PDB entry 6J6N | electron microscopy, 3.86 A resolution | chains A and L of the 41 polymer chains in the assembly

# Chain A
Name: Pre-mRNA-splicing factor 8
Organism: Saccharomyces cerevisiae S288c
UniProtKB: P33334 (PRP8_YEAST); residues 1-2413 here = UniProt positions 1-2413
Amino-acid sequence (2413 residues; each row starts with the number of its first residue):
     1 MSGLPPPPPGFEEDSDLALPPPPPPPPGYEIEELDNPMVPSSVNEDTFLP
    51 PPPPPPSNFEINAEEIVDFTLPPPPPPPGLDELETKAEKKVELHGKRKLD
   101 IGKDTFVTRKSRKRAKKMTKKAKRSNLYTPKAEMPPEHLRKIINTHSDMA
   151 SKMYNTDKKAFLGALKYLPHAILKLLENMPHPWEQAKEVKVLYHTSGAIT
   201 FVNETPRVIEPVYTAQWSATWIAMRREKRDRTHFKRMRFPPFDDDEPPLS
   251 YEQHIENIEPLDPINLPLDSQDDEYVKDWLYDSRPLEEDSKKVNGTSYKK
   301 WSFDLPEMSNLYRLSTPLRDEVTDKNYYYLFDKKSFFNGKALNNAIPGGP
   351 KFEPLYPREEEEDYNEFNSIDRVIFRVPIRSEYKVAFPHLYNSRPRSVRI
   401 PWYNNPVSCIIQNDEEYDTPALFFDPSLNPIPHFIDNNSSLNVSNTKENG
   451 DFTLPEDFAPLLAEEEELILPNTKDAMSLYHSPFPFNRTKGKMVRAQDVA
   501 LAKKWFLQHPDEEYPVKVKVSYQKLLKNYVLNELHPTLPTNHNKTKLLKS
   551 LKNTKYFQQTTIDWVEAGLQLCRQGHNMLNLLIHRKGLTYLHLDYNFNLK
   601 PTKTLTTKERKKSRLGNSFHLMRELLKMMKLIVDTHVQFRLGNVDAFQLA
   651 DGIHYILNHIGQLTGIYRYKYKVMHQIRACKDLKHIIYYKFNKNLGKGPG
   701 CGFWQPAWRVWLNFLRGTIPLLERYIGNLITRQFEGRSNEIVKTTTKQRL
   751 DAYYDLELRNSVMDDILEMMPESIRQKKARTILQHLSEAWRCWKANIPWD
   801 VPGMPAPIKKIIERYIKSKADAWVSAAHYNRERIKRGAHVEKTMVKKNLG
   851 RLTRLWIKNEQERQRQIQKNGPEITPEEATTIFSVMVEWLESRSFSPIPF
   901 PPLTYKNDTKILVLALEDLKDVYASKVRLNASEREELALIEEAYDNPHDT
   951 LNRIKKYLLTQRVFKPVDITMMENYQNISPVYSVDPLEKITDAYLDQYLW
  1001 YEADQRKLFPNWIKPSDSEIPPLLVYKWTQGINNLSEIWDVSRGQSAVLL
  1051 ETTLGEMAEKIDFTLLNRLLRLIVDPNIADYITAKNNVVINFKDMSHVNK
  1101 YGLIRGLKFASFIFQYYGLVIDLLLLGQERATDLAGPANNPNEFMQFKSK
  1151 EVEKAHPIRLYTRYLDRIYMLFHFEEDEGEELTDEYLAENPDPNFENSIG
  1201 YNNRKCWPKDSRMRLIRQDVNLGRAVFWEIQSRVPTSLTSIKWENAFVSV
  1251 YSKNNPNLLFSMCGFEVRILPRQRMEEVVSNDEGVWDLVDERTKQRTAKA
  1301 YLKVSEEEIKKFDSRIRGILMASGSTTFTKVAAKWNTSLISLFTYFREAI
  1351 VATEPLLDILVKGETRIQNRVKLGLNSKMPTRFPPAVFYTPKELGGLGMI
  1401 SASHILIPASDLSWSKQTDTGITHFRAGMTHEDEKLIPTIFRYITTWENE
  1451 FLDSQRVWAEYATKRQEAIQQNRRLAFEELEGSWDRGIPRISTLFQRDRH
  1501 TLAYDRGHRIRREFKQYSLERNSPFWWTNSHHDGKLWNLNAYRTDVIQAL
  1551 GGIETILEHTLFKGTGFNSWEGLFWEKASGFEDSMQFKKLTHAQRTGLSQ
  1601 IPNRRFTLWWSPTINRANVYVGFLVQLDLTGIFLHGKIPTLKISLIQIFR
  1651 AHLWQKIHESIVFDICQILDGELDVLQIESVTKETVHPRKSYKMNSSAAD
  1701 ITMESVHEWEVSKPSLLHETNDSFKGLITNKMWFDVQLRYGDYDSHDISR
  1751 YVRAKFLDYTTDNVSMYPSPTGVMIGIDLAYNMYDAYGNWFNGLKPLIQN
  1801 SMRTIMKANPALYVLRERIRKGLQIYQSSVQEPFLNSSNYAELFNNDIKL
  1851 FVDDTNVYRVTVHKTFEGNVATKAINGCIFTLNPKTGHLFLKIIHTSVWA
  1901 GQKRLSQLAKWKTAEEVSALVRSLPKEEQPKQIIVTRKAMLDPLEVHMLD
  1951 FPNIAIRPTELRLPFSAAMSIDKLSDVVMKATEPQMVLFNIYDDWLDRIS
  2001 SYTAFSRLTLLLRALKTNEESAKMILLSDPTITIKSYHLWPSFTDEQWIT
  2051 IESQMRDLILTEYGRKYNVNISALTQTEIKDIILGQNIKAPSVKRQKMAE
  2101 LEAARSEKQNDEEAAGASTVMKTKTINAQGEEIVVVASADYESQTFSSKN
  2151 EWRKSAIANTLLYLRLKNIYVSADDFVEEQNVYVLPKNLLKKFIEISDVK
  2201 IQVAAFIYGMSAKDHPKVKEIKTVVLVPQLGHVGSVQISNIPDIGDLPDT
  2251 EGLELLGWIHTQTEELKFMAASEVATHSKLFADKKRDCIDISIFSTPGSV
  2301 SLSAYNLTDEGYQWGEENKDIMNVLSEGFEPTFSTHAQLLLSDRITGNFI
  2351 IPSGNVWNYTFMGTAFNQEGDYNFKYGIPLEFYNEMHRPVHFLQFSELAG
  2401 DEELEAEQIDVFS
Not modelled in the structure: 1-126, 435-449, 1578-1598, 1830-1839, 2086-2413
Ligand contacts: inositol hexakisphosphate (IHP): Arg236, Lys517, His659, Lys684, His685, Tyr688, Tyr689, Asn692, Lys697, Gly698, Asn1618
Curated features (UniProtKB/Swiss-Prot):
  - region: Met1585 to Leu1598 (Important for branch point selection)
  - mutagenesis: His1658 (H1658S: No effect on viability), Glu1684 (E1684Q: No effect on viability), His1687 (H1687S: No effect on viability), Asp1700 (D1700N: No effect on viability), Asp1735 (D1735N: No effect on viability), Asp1853 (D1853A: Alters protein folding. Severely impaired growth. Strongly reduced growth at 35 degrees Celsius; when associated with A-1854; D1853N: Reduced growth at 30 degrees Celsius ...), Asp1854 (D1854A: Reduced growth at 30 degrees Celsius. Strongly reduced growth at 16 degrees Celsius. Strongly reduced growth at 35 degrees Celsius; when associated with A-1853 ...), Thr1855 (T1855A: Reduced growth at 30 degrees Celsius. Strongly reduced growth at 16 degrees Celsius), Thr1936 (T1936A: Reduced growth at 30 degrees Celsius. Strongly reduced growth at 16 degrees Celsius), Arg1937 (R1937K: Severely impaired growth. Reduced growth at 30 degrees Celsius. Strongly reduced growth at 16 degrees Celsius)

# Chain L
Molecule: U2 snRNA
Organism: Saccharomyces cerevisiae S288c
Sequence (1175 nucleotides; each row starts with the number of its first residue):
     1 ACGAAUCUCUUUGCCUUUUGGCUUAGAUCAAGUGUAGUAUCUGUUCUUUU
    51 CAGUGUAACAACUGAAAUGACCUCAAUGAGGCUCAUUACCUUUUAAUUUG
   101 UUACAAUACACAUUUUUUGGCACCCAAAAUAAUAAAAUGGACGGGAAGAG
   151 ACUUUUUAAGCAAGUUGUUUUCCGCUAAUGUCAGGUCUCACUACUUUUUG
   201 CUGCUAUUUUUCUUCGCUCAUGGUUUCUUCAUAAGGCGUUUUUAUGAUGG
   251 UUUUUCGAAAUUGGUUUUUGAGACGACGGUUGCUCAAGGUUAUUGUUUUU
   301 GUUUUCUUCUGGUUGUUUUCUAUUUUCUUUUUUUUAGCUUUCUGUUUCUC
   351 CCUUAGUUUGGCUUUUUGCUUCAUACUCUUCCCUGUCUUUCCGAGCCGUU
   401 UAUGUCCAACGCGGGAUUUGGUUUUUCUUUAUCGAUGGGAAGAAAUGGUG
   451 CUAUAGUAGGUUGGGAGAUAAUAUUUAUGGUAUGGGGUGCUAGUGCGGAU
   501 GGGGCGCUCUUAUUGUUGAUUUCUUCGCUCGUCUUCUUUUUCUGGUGGCG
   551 CUGCAAGAGGAAGUUUUUCGACUUUGUUAUGAUUUUUGGUUUGCAAGGAA
   601 AGGUGUCUUACGAUUCUUUUUUUGAUGUAAUAGGAUAAGCUUGCUUAUCC
   651 CCCAAGUAUCGGCCAAAGUUGUUGAUUUUCCUUUUGAAGUGUCCUCGGUU
   701 UGAGGGGGUGUAGGGUGGGGUUGGUCUACAAUAAGAGUGUUCCAUUGUUA
   751 ACGUGCUGGCGUCUUUUACUAUAUUUUUUUUCCCAGUUUAUUUUGUGCUU
   801 AUUUUCUCAUUGAGGAGAAGGAGCUCUUCUCGCAGGAUAUAAAUGGAGGU
   851 UUGCUAAAGGGGAGGAGAUGUGUUUGUGAGAAUACUGCUGAGAGAGUUCU
   901 GGAAGAGAAAAAAAGGAGGCAAUGGAAGGCGUUUGCUGGGAAAAGAGAAG
   951 AGCCAUGACUGCAUCUGUUGUUUCAAGGCCAGUUUUAUUAACCGCCUAUG
  1001 UCAUAGAGGCGUUUUUUUUGGAGGGAUUUGAAGAAUGCCGGCGGCAUCAA
  1051 GAAACGGACUUGAUGGUUGACGCCUGUUUUUAAAGUUAGAGACGUCGCGA
  1101 CCCUCGCACUUGUGGAGUCGUUCUUGACUUUUACUUUGGUCGCUUGAUGU
  1151 UUCUCUCGUCUUCCCGUUCGCUCUU
Not modelled in the structure: 46-50, 64-65, 76-77, 87-95, 132-138, 157-1081, 1087-1088, 1109-1113, 1132-1135, 1156-1158, 1170-1175

# Chain A / chain L interface
Pairs across the interface - 33 pairs, chain A then chain L:
  Asp751(A) with C22(L), sugar contact; U23(L), sugar contact
  Asp755(A) with G21(L), hydrogen bond to the sugar; C22(L), sugar contact
  Arg759(A) with G21(L), hydrogen bond to the sugar
  Arg780(A) with G20(L), sugar contact
  Gln784(A) with U19(L), hydrogen bond to the sugar; G20(L), sugar contact; G21(L), hydrogen bond to the phosphate
  Ser787(A) with G21(L), phosphate contact; C22(L), hydrogen bond to the phosphate
  Trp790(A) with U23(L), hydrogen bond to the phosphate
  Arg791(A) with C22(L), salt bridge to the phosphate
  Lys794(A) with A25(L), salt bridge to the phosphate
  Lys819(A) with U23(L), salt bridge to the phosphate
  Trp823(A) with U24(L), hydrogen bond to the phosphate
  Lys846(A) with U24(L), sugar contact
  Lys847(A) with U24(L), phosphate contact
  Gly850(A) with U24(L), sugar contact
  Arg851(A) with U24(L), salt bridge to the phosphate
  Arg854(A) with A25(L), salt bridge to the phosphate
  Arg928(A) with A30(L), base contact; A31(L), salt bridge to the phosphate
  Leu929(A) with A30(L), base contact
  Asn930(A) with C29(L), hydrogen bond to the phosphate; A30(L), phosphate contact
  Ala931(A) with A30(L), hydrogen bond to the phosphate
  Arg934(A) with A30(L), salt bridge to the phosphate
  Lys1093(A) with U24(L), sugar contact; A25(L), base contact; A27(L), salt bridge to the phosphate; U28(L), salt bridge to the phosphate
  Asp1094(A) with A25(L), base contact
Interface residues without a listed pair, chain A (28 interface residues in all): Ala752, Lys777, Thr781, Thr843, Glu1576
Interface residues without a listed pair, chain L (15 interface residues in all): U16, G32, G34

# In short
Chain A and chain L form an interface of 28 and 15 residues respectively, with 9 hydrogen bonds and 9 salt
bridges. Among the polar pairs are Asp755(A)-G21(L), Arg759(A)-G21(L) and Gln784(A)-U19(L). Ligands of chain
A: inositol hexakisphosphate. UniProt lists 10 mutagenesis sites on chain A.
Chain A is Pre-mRNA-splicing factor 8 and chain L is U2 snRNA, both from Saccharomyces cerevisiae S288c; the
structure, Cryo-EM structure of the yeast B*-b1 complex at an average resolution of 3.86 angstrom, was
determined by electron microscopy, deposited together with 6J6G, 6J6H and 6J6Q.
